2RAM - chains D and A of the 4 polymer chains in the assembly; structure by X-ray diffraction, 2.40 A resolution.

== Chain D ==
Molecule: 20-nt DNA strand
Sequence (20 nucleotides; numbered 1 to 20; the number before each row is that of its first residue):
     1 CGGCTGGAAA TXXCCAGCCG
Modified / non-standard residues: 5IU (5-iodo-2'-deoxyuridine-5'-monophosphate) at position 12; 5IU (5-iodo-2'-deoxyuridine-5'-monophosphate) at position 13

== Chain A ==
Molecule: Protein (transcription factor nf-kb P65)
Source organism: Mus musculus
Notes: fragment: p65 residues 19 - 291
UniProtKB: Q04207 (TF65_MOUSE); residues 19-291 here = UniProt positions 19-291
Chain sequence (273 residues; each row starts with the number of its first residue):
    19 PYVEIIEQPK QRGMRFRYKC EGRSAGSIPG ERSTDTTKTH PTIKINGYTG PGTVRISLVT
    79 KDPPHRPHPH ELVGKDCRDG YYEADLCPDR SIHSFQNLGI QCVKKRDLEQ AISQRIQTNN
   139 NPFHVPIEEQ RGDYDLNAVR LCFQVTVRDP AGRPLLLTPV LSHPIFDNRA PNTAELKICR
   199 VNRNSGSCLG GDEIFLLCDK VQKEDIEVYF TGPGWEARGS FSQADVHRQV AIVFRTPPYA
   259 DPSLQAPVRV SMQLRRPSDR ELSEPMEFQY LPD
Small-molecule neighbours: (2S,3S)-1,4-dimercaptobutane-2,3-diol (DTV): Thr78, Lys79, Asp80, Arg84, Asp151, Tyr152, Asp153
Curated features (UniProtKB/Swiss-Prot):
  - modified residue: Cys38 (Cysteine persulfide), Lys122 (N6-acetyllysine), Lys123 (N6-acetyllysine), Thr176 (Phosphothreonine), Lys218 (N6-acetyllysine), Lys221 (N6-acetyllysine), Thr254 (Phosphothreonine), Ser276 (Phosphoserine), Ser281 (Phosphoserine)
  - cross-link (Glycyl lysine isopeptide (Lys-Gly)): Lys37 (interchain with G-Cter in SUMO3), Lys122 (interchain with G-Cter in SUMO3), Lys123 (interchain with G-Cter in SUMO3)
  - mutagenesis: Cys38 (C38S: Abolishes sulfhydration and impairs interaction with RPS3), Ser281 (S281A/E: Abolishes DNA-binding and transcriptional activity)

== Chain D / chain A interface ==
Pairs across the interface (8; chain D residue first):
  DG3(D) - Ser42(A)  phosphate contact
  DC4(D) - Ser42(A)  hydrogen bond to the phosphate
  DC4(D) - Gly44(A)  hydrogen bond to the phosphate
  DT5(D) - Met32(A)  phosphate contact
  DG6(D) - Arg33(A)  hydrogen bond to the base
  DG6(D) - Arg35(A)  hydrogen bond to the base
  DG7(D) - Arg33(A)  hydrogen bond to the base
  DG7(D) - Arg187(A)  base contact
Interface residues without a listed pair, chain D (6 interface residues in all): DA8
Interface residues without a listed pair, chain A (7 interface residues in all): Glu39

== Summary ==
6 residues of chain D face 7 of chain A across their interface; the contacts include 5 hydrogen bonds. Polar
pairs include DG6(D)-Arg33(A), DG6(D)-Arg35(A) and DG7(D)-Arg33(A). Ligands of chain A:
(2S,3S)-1,4-dimercaptobutane-2,3-diol. UniProt lists 2 mutagenesis sites on chain A.
Chain D is a 20-nt DNA strand and chain A is Protein (transcription factor nf-kb P65) (Mus musculus); the
structure, A novel DNA recognition mode by nf-kb P65 homodimer, was determined by X-ray diffraction, deposited
together with 1RAM.
